PDB entry 9IU1 | electron microscopy, 4.30 A resolution (low resolution: residue-level contacts below are approximate; hydrogen-bond / salt-bridge calls are withheld) | chains A and B

[Chain A]
Molecule: Processed angiotensin-converting enzyme 2
From: Homo sapiens
UniProtKB: Q9BYF1 (ACE2_HUMAN); residue numbers follow UniProt; this construct covers 19-617
Amino-acid sequence (608 residues; each row starts with the number of its first residue):
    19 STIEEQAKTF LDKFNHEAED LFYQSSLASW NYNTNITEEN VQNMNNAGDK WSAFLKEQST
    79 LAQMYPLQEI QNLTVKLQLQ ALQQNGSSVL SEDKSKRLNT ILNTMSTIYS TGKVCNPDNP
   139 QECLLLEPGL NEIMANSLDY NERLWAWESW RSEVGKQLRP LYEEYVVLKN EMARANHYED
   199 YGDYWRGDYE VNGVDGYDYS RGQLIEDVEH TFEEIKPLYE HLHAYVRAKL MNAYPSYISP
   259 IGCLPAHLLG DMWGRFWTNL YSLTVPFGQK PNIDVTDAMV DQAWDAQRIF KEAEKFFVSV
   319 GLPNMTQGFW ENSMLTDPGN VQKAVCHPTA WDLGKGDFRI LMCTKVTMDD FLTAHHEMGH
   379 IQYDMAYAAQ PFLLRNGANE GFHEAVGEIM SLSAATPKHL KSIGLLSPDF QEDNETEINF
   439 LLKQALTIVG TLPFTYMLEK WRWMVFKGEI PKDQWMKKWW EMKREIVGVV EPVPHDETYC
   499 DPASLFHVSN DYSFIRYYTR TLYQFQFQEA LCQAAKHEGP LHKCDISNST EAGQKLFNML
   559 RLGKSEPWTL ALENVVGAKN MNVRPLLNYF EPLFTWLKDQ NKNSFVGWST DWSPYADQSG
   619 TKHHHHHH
Disordered / not traced: 615-626
Sequence notes: expression tag (618-626)
Disulfide bonds: Cys133-Cys141, Cys344-Cys361, Cys530-Cys542
Covalently attached groups: N-acetylglucosamine (NAG) linked to Asn53, Asn90, Asn322, Asn546; glycan linked to Asn103
Curated features (UniProtKB/Swiss-Prot):
  - region (Interaction with SARS-CoV spike glycoprotein): Asp30 to Tyr41, Met82 to Pro84, Lys353 to Arg357
  - active site: Glu375 (Proton acceptor), His505 (Proton donor)
  - binding site (chloride): Arg169, Trp477, Lys481
  - binding site (substrate): Arg273, His345, Pro346, Tyr515
  - binding site (Zn(2+)): His374, His378, Glu402
  - glycosylation (N-linked (GlcNAc...) asparagine): Asn53, Asn90, Asn103, Asn322, Asn432, Asn546

[Chain B]
Molecule: Spike glycoprotein
From: Severe acute respiratory syndrome coronavirus 2
UniProtKB: P0DTC2 (SPIKE_SARS2); aligned to UniProt positions 28-1205 over residues 32-1209 (the alignment contains insertions or deletions, so no single offset holds)
Amino-acid sequence (1235 residues; each row starts with the number of its first residue):
    15 SSQCVMPLFN LITTTQSYTN SFTRGVYYPD KVFRSSVLHL TQDLFLPFFS NVTWFHAISG
    75 TNGTKRFDNP VLPFNDGVYF ASTEKSNIIR GWIFGTTLDS KTQSLLIVNN ATNVFIKVCE
   135 FQFCNDPFLD VYHKNNKSWM ESESGVYSSA NNCTFEYVSQ PFLMDLEGKQ GNFKNLREFV
   195 FKNIDGYFKI YSKHTPIIGR DFPQGFSALE PLVDLPIGIN ITRFQTLLAL NRSYLTPGDS
   255 SSGWTAGAAD YYVGYLQPRT FLLKYNENGT ITDAVDCALD PLSETKCTLK SFTVEKGIYQ
   315 TSNFRVQPTE SIVRFPNVTN LCPFHEVFNA TRFASVYAWN RTRISNCVAD YSVLYNFAPF
   375 FAFKCYGVSP TKLNDLCFTN VYADSFVIKG NEVSQIAPGQ TGNIADYNYK LPDDFTGCVI
   435 AWNSNKLDSK HSGNYDYWYR SFRKSKLKPF ERDISTEIYQ AGNKPCKGKG PNCYFPLQSY
   495 GFRPTYGVGH QPYRVVVLSF ELLHAPATVC GPKKSTNLVK NKCVNFNFNG LTGTGVLTKS
   555 NKKFLPFQQF GRDIVDTTDA VRDPQTLEIL DITPCSFGGV SVITPGTNTS NQVAVLYQGV
   615 NCTEVSVAIH ADQLTPTWRV YSTGSNVFQT RAGCLIGAEY VNNSYECDIP IGAGICASYQ
   675 TQTKSRGSAG SVASQSIIAY TMSLGAENSV AYSNNSIAIP TNFTISVTTE ILPVSMTKTS
   735 VDCTMYICGD STECSNLLLQ YGSFCTQLKR ALTGIAVEQD KNTQEVFAQV KQIYKTPPIK
   795 YFGGFNFSQI LPDPSKPSKR SPIEDLLFNK VTLADAGFIK QYGDCLGDIA ARDLICAQKF
   855 NGLTVLPPLL TDEMIAQYTS ALLAGTITSG WTFGAGPALQ IPFPMQMAYR FNGIGVTQNV
   915 LYENQKLIAN QFNSAIGKIQ DSLFSTPSAL GKLQDVVNHN AQALNTLVKQ LSSKFGAISS
   975 VLNDILSRLD PPEAEVQIDR LITGRLQSLQ TYVTQQLIRA AEIRASANLA ATKMSECVLG
  1035 QSKRVDFCGK GYHLMSFPQS APHGVVFLHV TYVPAQEKNF TTAPAICHDG KAHFPREGVF
  1095 VSNGTHWFVT QRNFYEPQII TTDNTFVSGN CDVVIGIVNN TVYDPLQLEL DSFKEELDKY
  1155 FKNHTSPDVD LGDISGINAS VVNIQKEIDR LNEVAKNLNE SLIDLQELGK YEQYIASSGY
  1215 IPEAPRDGQA YVRKDGEWVL LSTFLEGTKH HHHHH
Disordered / not traced: 15-331, 526-1249
Sequence notes: expression tag (15-31, 1210-1249); variant Leu54 (Ser50 in P0DTC2), Phe129 (Val127 in P0DTC2), Asp144 (Gly142 in P0DTC2), Ser158 (Phe157 in P0DTC2), Gly159 (Arg158 in P0DTC2), Ile212 (Leu in P0DTC2), Gly213 (Val in P0DTC2), Phe216 (Leu in P0DTC2), Asn245 (His in P0DTC2), Asp264 (Ala in P0DTC2), Val332 (Ile in P0DTC2), His339 (Gly in P0DTC2), Thr356 (Lys in P0DTC2), Phe371 (Ser in P0DTC2), Pro373 (Ser in P0DTC2), Phe375 (Ser in P0DTC2), Ala376 (Thr in P0DTC2), Lys403 (Arg in P0DTC2), Asn405 (Asp in P0DTC2), Ser408 (Arg in P0DTC2), Asn417 (Lys in P0DTC2), Lys440 (Asn in P0DTC2), His445 (Val in P0DTC2), Ser446 (Gly in P0DTC2), Asp450 (Asn in P0DTC2), Trp452 (Leu in P0DTC2), Ser455 (Leu in P0DTC2), Lys460 (Asn in P0DTC2), Asn477 (Ser in P0DTC2), Lys478 (Thr in P0DTC2), Lys481 (Asn in P0DTC2), Lys483 (Glu484 in P0DTC2), Pro485 (Phe486 in P0DTC2), Arg497 (Gln498 in P0DTC2), Tyr500 (Asn501 in P0DTC2), His504 (Tyr505 in P0DTC2), Lys553 (Glu554 in P0DTC2), Val569 (Ala570 in P0DTC2), Gly613 (Asp614 in P0DTC2), Ser620 (Pro621 in P0DTC2), Tyr654 (His655 in P0DTC2), Lys678 (Asn679 in P0DTC2), Arg680 (Pro681 in P0DTC2), Lys763 (Asn764 in P0DTC2), Tyr795 (Asp796 in P0DTC2), Phe938 (Ser939 in P0DTC2), His953 (Gln954 in P0DTC2), Lys968 (Asn969 in P0DTC2), Leu1142 (Pro1143 in P0DTC2); engineered mutation Gly681 (Arg682 in P0DTC2), Ser682 (Arg683 in P0DTC2), Gly684 (Arg685 in P0DTC2), Pro816 (Phe817 in P0DTC2), Pro891 (Ala892 in P0DTC2), Pro898 (Ala899 in P0DTC2), Pro941 (Ala942 in P0DTC2), Pro985 (Lys986 in P0DTC2), Pro986 (Val987 in P0DTC2)
Disulfide bonds: Cys336-Cys361, Cys379-Cys432, Cys391-Cys524
Covalently attached groups: N-acetylglucosamine (NAG) linked to Asn343
Curated features (UniProtKB/Swiss-Prot):
  - region: Asp1167, Ser1174, Asn1177, Asn1191, Glu1206 (Heptad repeat 2)
  - glycosylation (N-linked (GlcNAc...) asparagine): Asn65 (hybrid), Asn1177 (complex)
Reported in the primary citation:
  - contacts within the chain: Asn417-Ser455

[Interface between chain A and chain B]
Contacting residue pairs (16):
  Gln24(A) - Ala475(B)
  Gln24(A) - Asn486(B)
  Thr27(A) - Phe456(B)
  Phe28(A) - Tyr488(B)
  Lys31(A) - Tyr488(B)
  His34(A) - Tyr453(B)
  His34(A) - Gln492(B)
  His34(A) - Ser493(B)
  Tyr41(A) - Arg497(B)
  Tyr41(A) - Thr499(B)
  Tyr41(A) - Tyr500(B)
  Tyr83(A) - Asn486(B)
  Lys353(A) - Tyr500(B)
  Lys353(A) - His504(B)
  Gly354(A) - Gly501(B)
  Asp355(A) - Thr499(B)
Other interface residues (no listed pair), chain A (16 interface residues in all): Asp30, Asp38, Gln42, Leu45, Thr324, Asn330
Other interface residues (no listed pair), chain B (13 interface residues in all): Val502
Interface features reported in the paper:
  - pairs named by the authors: Tyr453(B)-His34(A)

[In short]
Chain A and chain B form an interface of 16 and 13 residues respectively. The paper describes a contact
between Tyr453(B) and His34(A). Curated annotation (UniProt) lists active-site residues Glu375(A) and
His505(A), 3 chloride-binding residues, 4 substrate-binding residues and 3 Zn2+-binding residues on chain A.
The paper reports contacts within the chain involving Ser455(B) and Asn417(B).
Here chain A is Processed angiotensin-converting enzyme 2 (Homo sapiens) and chain B is Spike glycoprotein
(Severe acute respiratory syndrome coronavirus 2). Entry 9IU1 (Structure of SARS-CoV-2 JN.1 spike RBD in
complex with ACE2 (up state)) was determined by electron microscopy, deposited together with 8XUY, 8XUZ, 8XV0,
8XV1 and 8XVM.
